3FHZ - chains E and F of the 12 polymer chains in the assembly; structure by X-ray diffraction, 3.27 A resolution.

Chain E (and F):
Protein: Arginine repressor
Source organism: Mycobacterium tuberculosis
Notes: chain F of this document is another copy of the same molecule, construct and numbering; everything in this record applies to it too
UniProt: P0A4Y8 (ARGR_MYCTU); residue numbers follow UniProt; this construct covers 1-170
Amino-acid sequence (170 residues; row label = number of the first residue in the row):
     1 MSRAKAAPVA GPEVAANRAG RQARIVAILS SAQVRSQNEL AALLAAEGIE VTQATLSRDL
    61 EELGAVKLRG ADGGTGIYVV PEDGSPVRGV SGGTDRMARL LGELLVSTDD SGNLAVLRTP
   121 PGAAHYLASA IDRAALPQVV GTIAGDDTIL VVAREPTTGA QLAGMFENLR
Unresolved in the structure: 1-15
Residues lining bound ligands:
  - arginine (ARG), molecule 1: P121, G122, D146
  - arginine (ARG), molecule 2: H125, A128, S129, D132, T142, I143, A144
  - arginine (ARG), molecule 3: G145, D146, D147, T148

Interface between chain E and chain F:
Residue-residue contacts (12):
  D109(E) with V140(F); R154(F), salt bridge
  S111(E) with N113(F), hydrogen bond; V152(F); A153(F), hydrogen bond (side chain-backbone); E155(F)
  G112(E) with E155(F)
  L114(E) with L114(F), hydrophobic
  V116(E) with V140(F)
  I143(E) with I143(F)
  T148(E) with T142(F), hydrogen bond (side chain-backbone)
  L150(E) with I143(F), hydrophobic
Interface residues without a listed pair, chain E (14 interface residues in all): D110, R118, A144, G145, D146, D147
Interface residues without a listed pair, chain F (14 interface residues in all): H125, D132, G141, A144, L150

Overview:
Chain E and chain F each contribute 14 residues to their interface, with 3 hydrogen bonds and 1 salt bridge.
Polar pairs include D109(E)-R154(F), S111(E)-N113(F) and S111(E)-A153(F). Bound to chain E: 3 copies of
arginine.
Both chains are Arginine repressor (Mycobacterium tuberculosis). Entry 3FHZ (Crystal structure of the arginine
repressor from Mycobacterium tuberculosis bound with its DNA operator and co-repressor ...) was determined by
X-ray diffraction.
